PDB entry 3ZKM | X-ray diffraction, 1.85 A resolution | chains H and L of the 3 polymer chains in the assembly

Chain H:
Protein: Fab heavy chain
From: Homo sapiens
Notes: antibody fragment or engineered binder
Amino-acid sequence (221 residues; numbered 1 to 221; the number before each row is that of its first residue):
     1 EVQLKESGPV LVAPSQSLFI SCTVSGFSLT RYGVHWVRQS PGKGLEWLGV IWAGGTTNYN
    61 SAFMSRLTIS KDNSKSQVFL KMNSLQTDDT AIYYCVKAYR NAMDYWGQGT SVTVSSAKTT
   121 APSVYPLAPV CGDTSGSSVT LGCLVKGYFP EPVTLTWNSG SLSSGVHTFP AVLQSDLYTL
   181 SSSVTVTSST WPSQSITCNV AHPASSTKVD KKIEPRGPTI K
Unresolved in the structure: 218-221
Modified residues: Glu1 (pyroglutamic acid; PCA)
Cystine bridges: Cys22-Cys95, Cys143-Cys198

Chain L:
Protein: Fab light chain
From: Mus musculus
Notes: antibody fragment or engineered binder
Amino-acid sequence (218 residues; row label = number of the first residue in the row):
     1 NIVLSQSPGS LAVSLGQRAT ISCRASKSVD TYGHSFIHWY QQKPGQPPNL LIHLASNLES
    61 GVPARFSGRG SGTDFTLTID PVEADDAATY YCQQNNEDPW TFGGGTKLEI KRADAAPTVS
   121 IFPPSSEQLT SGGASVVCFL NNFYPKDINV KWKIDGSERQ NGVLNSWTDQ DSKDSTYSMS
   181 STLTLTKDEY ERHNSYTCEA THKTSTSPIV KSFNRNEC
Unresolved in the structure: 218
Cystine bridges: Cys23-Cys92, Cys138-Cys198

Chain H / chain L interface:
Pairs across the interface (70):
  His35(H) - Trp100(L)
  Gln39(H) - Gln42(L)  hydrogen bond
  Gln39(H) - Tyr91(L)  hydrogen bond
  Leu45(H) - Tyr91(L)  hydrophobic
  Leu45(H) - Phe102(L)  hydrophobic
  Trp47(H) - Pro99(L)  hydrophobic
  Trp47(H) - Trp100(L)
  Asn60(H) - Pro99(L)
  Tyr94(H) - Gln42(L)
  Tyr94(H) - Pro47(L)  hydrophobic
  Tyr99(H) - Leu50(L)  hydrophobic
  Tyr99(H) - Glu59(L)  hydrogen bond
  Arg100(H) - His53(L)
  Asn101(H) - His38(L)  hydrogen bond (backbone-side chain)
  Asn101(H) - His53(L)  hydrogen bond (backbone-side chain)
  Asn101(H) - Leu54(L)
  Asn101(H) - Asn95(L)  hydrogen bond (backbone-side chain)
  Ala102(H) - His38(L)
  Ala102(H) - Tyr40(L)
  Ala102(H) - His53(L)
  Met103(H) - Tyr40(L)
  Met103(H) - Leu50(L)
  Met103(H) - Phe102(L)  hydrophobic
  Asp104(H) - Asn49(L)
  Trp106(H) - Pro47(L)  hydrophobic
  Trp106(H) - Pro48(L)  hydrogen bond (side chain-backbone)
  Gly107(H) - Pro47(L)
  Gln108(H) - Gly45(L)
  Gln108(H) - Pro47(L)
  Val124(H) - Glu127(L)
  Tyr125(H) - Ser125(L)
  Tyr125(H) - Glu127(L)
  Tyr125(H) - Gln128(L)
  Tyr125(H) - Ser131(L)
  Pro126(H) - Ser125(L)
  Pro126(H) - Glu127(L)
  Leu127(H) - Phe122(L)
  Ala128(H) - Phe122(L)
  Val130(H) - Ile121(L)
  Val130(H) - Pro123(L)
  Val130(H) - Phe213(L)  hydrophobic
  Thr140(H) - Ser120(L)
  Thr140(H) - Phe122(L)
  Gly142(H) - Phe139(L)
  Leu144(H) - Ser135(L)
  Lys146(H) - Gln128(L)
  Lys146(H) - Ser135(L)
  His167(H) - Asn141(L)
  His167(H) - Asn142(L)  hydrogen bond
  His167(H) - Ser178(L)  hydrogen bond
  Thr168(H) - Thr168(L)
  Phe169(H) - Phe139(L)  hydrophobic
  Phe169(H) - Asn141(L)
  Phe169(H) - Ser166(L)
  Phe169(H) - Thr168(L)
  Phe169(H) - Ser178(L)
  Phe169(H) - Met179(L)
  Phe169(H) - Ser180(L)
  Pro170(H) - Ser166(L)  hydrogen bond (backbone-side chain)
  Pro170(H) - Trp167(L)
  Val172(H) - Asn165(L)
  Gln174(H) - Leu164(L)
  Ser181(H) - Phe139(L)
  Ser181(H) - Ser180(L)  hydrogen bond
  Ser182(H) - Phe139(L)
  Ser183(H) - Phe139(L)
  Ser183(H) - Asn141(L)  hydrogen bond
  Lys211(H) - Glu127(L)
  Arg216(H) - Pro123(L)  hydrogen bond (side chain-backbone)
  Arg216(H) - Pro124(L)  hydrogen bond (side chain-backbone)
Interface residues without a listed pair, chain H (42 interface residues in all): Val37, Glu46, Trp52, Pro129, Leu141, Thr179
Interface residues without a listed pair, chain L (44 interface residues in all): Phe36, Gln46, Gln93, Val137, Thr182, Thr184

Summary:
Chain H and chain L form an interface of 42 and 44 residues respectively, with 14 hydrogen bonds. Polar
contacts include Gln39(H)-Gln42(L), Gln39(H)-Tyr91(L) and Tyr99(H)-Glu59(L).
Chain H is Fab heavy chain (Homo sapiens) and chain L is Fab light chain (Mus musculus); the structure, BACE2
fab complex, was determined by X-ray diffraction, deposited together with 3ZKN, 3ZKS, 3ZKX, 3ZL7, 4BEL and
4BFB.
